PDB entry 5K2M | X-ray diffraction, 2.18 A resolution | chains K and N of the 14 polymer chains in the assembly

[Chain K (and N)]
Protein: Probable lysine biosynthesis protein
From: Thermococcus kodakarensis (strain ATCC BAA-918 / JCM 12380 / KOD1)
Notes: chain N of this document is another copy of the same molecule, construct and numbering; everything in this record applies to it too
Reference sequence: Q5JFV9 (Q5JFV9_THEKO); residue numbers follow UniProt; this construct covers 1-53
Sequence (53 residues; each row starts with the number of its first residue):
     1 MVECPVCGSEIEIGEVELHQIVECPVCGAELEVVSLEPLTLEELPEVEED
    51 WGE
Disordered / not traced: 1-42 (chain N: 1-14, 23-28)
Modified positions: Glu53 ((2S)-2-[[(4S)-4-azanyl-5-oxidanyl-5-oxidanylidene-pentanoyl]amino]hexanedioic acid; R0K)

[How chain K and chain N interact]
Contacting residue pairs - 7 pairs, chain K then chain N:
  Glu43(K) - Ala29(N)
  Glu43(K) - Glu30(N)
  Leu44(K) - Glu30(N)
  Leu44(K) - Glu43(N)
  Glu46(K) - Glu46(N)
  Val47(K) - Glu46(N)
  Glu48(K) - Glu46(N)
Also at the interface, not in a pair above, chain N (5 interface residues in all): Val47

[Overview]
The chain K/chain N interface involves 5 residues from each chain.
Both chains are Probable lysine biosynthesis protein (Thermococcus kodakarensis (strain ATCC BAA-918 / JCM
12380 / KOD1)). Entry 5K2M (Bifunctional LysX/ArgX from Thermococcus kodakarensis with LysW-gamma-AAA) was
determined by X-ray diffraction.
